PDB entry 1RU2 | X-ray diffraction, 1.48 A resolution | chain A

Chain A:
Name: 2-amino-4-hydroxy-6-hydroxymethyldihydropteridine pyrophosphokinase
From: Escherichia coli
Notes: EC 2.7.6.3
UniProtKB: P26281 (HPPK_ECOLI); numbering as in UniProt; present here: 1-83, 90-158
Chain sequence (152 residues; numbered 1 to 158; 6 numbers in that range are skipped by the numbering (no residue carries them; nothing is unmodelled there); the number before each row is that of its first residue):
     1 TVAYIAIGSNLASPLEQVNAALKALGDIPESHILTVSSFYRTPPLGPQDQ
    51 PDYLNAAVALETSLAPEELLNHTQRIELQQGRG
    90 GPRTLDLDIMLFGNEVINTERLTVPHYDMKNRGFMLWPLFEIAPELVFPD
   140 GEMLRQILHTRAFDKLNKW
Unresolved in the structure: 45-50
Construct notes: engineered mutation Gly83 (Val in P26281)
Metal / ion sites: Mg2+ site 1: Asp95, Asp97 (together with AMP-CPP)
Residues lining bound ligands:
  - AMP-CPP (APC; diphosphomethylphosphonic acid adenosyl ester): Leu70, Gln74, Glu77, Asp95, Leu96, Asp97, Ile98, Arg110, Leu111, Thr112, Val113, His115, Tyr116, Arg121
  - 6-hydroxymethylpterin (HHR): Gly8, Thr42, Pro43, Pro44, Tyr53, Asn55, Asp95, Asp97, Arg121, Phe123

Summary:
Ligands of chain A: AMP-CPP and 6-hydroxymethylpterin. Asp95 and Asp97 form the Mg2+ site 1.
Chain A is 2-amino-4-hydroxy-6-hydroxymethyldihydropteridine pyrophosphokinase (Escherichia coli); the
structure, Crystal structure of a ternary complex of e.coli hppk(v83g/DEL84-89) with mgampcpp and
6-hydroxymethylpterin at 1.48 angstrom ..., was determined by X-ray diffraction (same publication as 1RTZ and
1RU1).
